8PSF - chains B and G of the 3 polymer chains in the assembly; structure by electron microscopy, 2.80 A resolution.

# Chain B
Molecule: Fatty acid synthase subunit alpha
Source organism: Saccharomyces cerevisiae
Notes: EC 2.3.1.86, 1.1.1.100, 2.3.1.41
Reference sequence: P19097 (FAS2_YEAST); residue numbers follow UniProt; this construct covers 1-1887
Chain sequence (1887 residues; each row starts with the number of its first residue):
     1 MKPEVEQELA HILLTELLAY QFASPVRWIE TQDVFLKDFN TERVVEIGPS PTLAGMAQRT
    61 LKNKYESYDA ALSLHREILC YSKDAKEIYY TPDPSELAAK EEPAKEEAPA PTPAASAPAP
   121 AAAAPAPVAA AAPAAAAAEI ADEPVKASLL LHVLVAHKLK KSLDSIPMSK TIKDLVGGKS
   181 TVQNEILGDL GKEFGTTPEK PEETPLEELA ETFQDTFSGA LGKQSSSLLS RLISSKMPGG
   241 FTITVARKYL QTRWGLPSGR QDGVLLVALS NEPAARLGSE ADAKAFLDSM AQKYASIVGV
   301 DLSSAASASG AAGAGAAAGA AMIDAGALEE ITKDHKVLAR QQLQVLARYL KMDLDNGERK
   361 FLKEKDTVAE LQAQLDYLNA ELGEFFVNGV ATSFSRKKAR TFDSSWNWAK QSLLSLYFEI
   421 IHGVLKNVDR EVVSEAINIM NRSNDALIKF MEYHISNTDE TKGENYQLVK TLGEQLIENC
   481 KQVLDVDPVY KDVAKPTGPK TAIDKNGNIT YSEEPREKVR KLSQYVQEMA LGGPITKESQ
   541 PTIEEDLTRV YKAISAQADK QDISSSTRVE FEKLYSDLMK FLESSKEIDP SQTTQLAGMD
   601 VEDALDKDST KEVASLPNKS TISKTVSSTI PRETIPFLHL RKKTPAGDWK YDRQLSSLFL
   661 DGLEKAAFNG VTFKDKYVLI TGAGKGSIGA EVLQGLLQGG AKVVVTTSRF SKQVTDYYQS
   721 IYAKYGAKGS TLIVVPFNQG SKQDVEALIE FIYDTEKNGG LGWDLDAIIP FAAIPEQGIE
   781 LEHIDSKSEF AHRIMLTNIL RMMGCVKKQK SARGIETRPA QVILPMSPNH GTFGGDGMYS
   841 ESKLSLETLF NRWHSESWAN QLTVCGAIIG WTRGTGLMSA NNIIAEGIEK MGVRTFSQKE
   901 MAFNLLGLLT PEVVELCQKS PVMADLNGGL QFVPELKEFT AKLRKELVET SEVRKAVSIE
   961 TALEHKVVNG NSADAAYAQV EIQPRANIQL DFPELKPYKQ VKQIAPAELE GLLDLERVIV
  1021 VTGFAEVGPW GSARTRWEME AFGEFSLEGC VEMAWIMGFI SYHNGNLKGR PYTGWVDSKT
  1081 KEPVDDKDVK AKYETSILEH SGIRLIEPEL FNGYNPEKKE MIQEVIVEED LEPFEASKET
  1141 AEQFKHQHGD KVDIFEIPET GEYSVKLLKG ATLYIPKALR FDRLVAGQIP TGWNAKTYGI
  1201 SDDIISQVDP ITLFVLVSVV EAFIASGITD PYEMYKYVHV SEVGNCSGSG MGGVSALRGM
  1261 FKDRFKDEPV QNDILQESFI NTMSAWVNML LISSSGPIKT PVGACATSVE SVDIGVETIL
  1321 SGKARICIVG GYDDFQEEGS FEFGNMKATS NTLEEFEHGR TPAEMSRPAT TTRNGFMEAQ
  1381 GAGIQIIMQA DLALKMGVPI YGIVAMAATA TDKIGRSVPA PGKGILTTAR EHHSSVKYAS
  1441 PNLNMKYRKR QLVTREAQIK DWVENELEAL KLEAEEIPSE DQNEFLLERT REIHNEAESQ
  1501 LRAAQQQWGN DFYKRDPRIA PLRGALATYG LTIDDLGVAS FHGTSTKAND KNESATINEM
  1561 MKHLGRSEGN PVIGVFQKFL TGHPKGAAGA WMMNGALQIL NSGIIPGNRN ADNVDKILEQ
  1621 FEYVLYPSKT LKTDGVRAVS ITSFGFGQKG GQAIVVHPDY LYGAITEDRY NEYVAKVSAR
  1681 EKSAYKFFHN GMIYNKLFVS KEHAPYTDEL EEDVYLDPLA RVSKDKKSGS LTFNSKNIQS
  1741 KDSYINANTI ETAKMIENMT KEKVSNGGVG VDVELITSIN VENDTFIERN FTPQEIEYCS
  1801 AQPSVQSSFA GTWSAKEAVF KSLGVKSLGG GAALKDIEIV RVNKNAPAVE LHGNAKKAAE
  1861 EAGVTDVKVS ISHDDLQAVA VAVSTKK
Disordered / not traced: 1-139, 303-1887
Swiss-Prot annotation at these positions:
  - active site (For beta-ketoacyl synthase activity): C1305, H1542, H1583
  - binding site (acetyl-CoA): D1772 to E1774, Y1798, S1808, E1817 to S1827, R1841 to K1844, I1871 to H1873
  - binding site (Mg(2+)): D1772, V1773, E1774, S1872, H1873
  - modified residue: S50 (Phosphoserine), S180 (O-(pantetheine 4'-phosphoryl)serine), S523 (Phosphoserine), S958 (Phosphoserine), S1440 (Phosphoserine)
  - cross-link: K37 (Glycyl lysine isopeptide (Lys-Gly) (interchain with G-Cter in ubiquitin))
  - mutagenesis: G1250 (G1250S: Cerulenin-resistance), V1769 (V1769D: Does not affect oligomerization; when associated with S-1771 and L-1773 or S-1771; L-1773; S-1879 and E-1881), G1770 (G1770D: Loss of transferase activity), V1771 (V1771S: Does not affect oligomerization but lacks transferase activity; when associated with D-1769 and L-1773 or D-1769; L-1773; S-1879 and E-1881), D1772 (D1772S: Loss of transferase activity; when associated with S-1774), V1773 (V1773L: Does not affect oligomerization but lacks transferase activity; when associated with D-1769 and S-1771 or D-1769; S-1771; S-1879 and E-1881), E1774 (E1774S: Loss of transferase activity; when associated with S-1772), R1841 (R1841A: Loss off transferase activity), V1879 (V1879S: Does not affect oligomerization but lacks transferase activity; when associated with D-1769; S-1771; L-1773 and E-1881), V1881 (V1881E: Does not affect oligomerization but lacks transferase activity; when associated with D-1769; S-1771; L-1773 and S-1879)
Glycans and other covalent adducts: 4'-phosphopantetheine (PNS) linked to S180

# Chain G
Molecule: Fatty acid synthase subunit beta
Source organism: Saccharomyces cerevisiae
Notes: EC 2.3.1.86, 4.2.1.59, 1.3.1.9, 2.3.1.38, 2.3.1.39, 3.1.2.14
Reference sequence: P07149 (FAS1_YEAST); numbering as in UniProt (aligned over 1-2051)
Chain sequence (2051 residues; numbered 1 to 2051; the number before each row is that of its first residue):
     1 MDAYSTRPLT LSHGSLEHVL LVPTASFFIA SQLQEQFNKI LPEPTEGFAA DDEPTTPAEL
    61 VGKFLGYVSS LVEPSKVGQF DQVLNLCLTE FENCYLEGND IHALAAKLLQ ENDTTLVKTK
   121 ELIKNYITAR IMAKRPFDKK SNSALFRAVG EGNAQLVAIF GGQGNTDDYF EELRDLYQTY
   181 HVLVGDLIKF SAETLSELIR TTLDAEKVFT QGLNILEWLE NPSNTPDKDY LLSIPISCPL
   241 IGVIQLAHYV VTAKLLGFTP GELRSYLKGA TGHSQGLVTA VAIAETDSWE SFFVSVRKAI
   301 TVLFFIGVRC YEAYPNTSLP PSILEDSLEN NEGVPSPMLS ISNLTQEQVQ DYVNKTNSHL
   361 PAGKQVEISL VNGAKNLVVS GPPQSLYGLN LTLRKAKAPS GLDQSRIPFS ERKLKFSNRF
   421 LPVASPFHSH LLVPASDLIN KDLVKNNVSF NAKDIQIPVY DTFDGSDLRV LSGSISERIV
   481 DCIIRLPVKW ETTTQFKATH ILDFGPGGAS GLGVLTHRNK DGTGVRVIVA GTLDINPDDD
   541 YGFKQEIFDV TSNGLKKNPN WLEEYHPKLI KNKSGKIFVE TKFSKLIGRP PLLVPGMTPC
   601 TVSPDFVAAT TNAGYTIELA GGGYFSAAGM TAAIDSVVSQ IEKGSTFGIN LIYVNPFMLQ
   661 WGIPLIKELR SKGYPIQFLT IGAGVPSLEV ASEYIETLGL KYLGLKPGSI DAISQVINIA
   721 KAHPNFPIAL QWTGGRGGGH HSFEDAHTPM LQMYSKIRRH PNIMLIFGSG FGSADDTYPY
   781 LTGEWSTKFD YPPMPFDGFL FGSRVMIAKE VKTSPDAKKC IAACTGVPDD KWEQTYKKPT
   841 GGIVTVRSEM GEPIHKIATR GVMLWKEFDE TIFNLPKNKL VPTLEAKRDY IISRLNADFQ
   901 KPWFATVNGQ ARDLATMTYE EVAKRLVELM FIRSTNSWFD VTWRTFTGDF LRRVEERFTK
   961 SKTLSLIQSY SLLDKPDEAI EKVFNAYPAA REQFLNAQDI DHFLSMCQNP MQKPVPFVPV
  1021 LDRRFEIFFK KDSLWQSEHL EAVVDQDVQR TCILHGPVAA QFTKVIDEPI KSIMDGIHDG
  1081 HIKKLLHQYY GDDESKIPAV EYFGGESPVD VQSQVDSSSV SEDSAVFKAT SSTDEESWFK
  1141 ALAGSEINWR HASFLCSFIT QDKMFVSNPI RKVFKPSQGM VVEISNGNTS SKTVVTLSEP
  1201 VQGELKPTVI LKLLKENIIQ MEMIENRTMD GKPVSLPLLY NFNPDNGFAP ISEVMEDRNQ
  1261 RIKEMYWKLW IDEPFNLDFD PRDVIKGKDF EITAKEVYDF THAVGNNCED FVSRPDRTML
  1321 APMDFAIVVG WRAIIKAIFP NTVDGDLLKL VHLSNGYKMI PGAKPLQVGD VVSTTAVIES
  1381 VVNQPTGKIV DVVGTLSRNG KPVMEVTSSF FYRGNYTDFE NTFQKTVEPV YQMHIKTSKD
  1441 IAVLRSKEWF QLDDEDFDLL NKTLTFETET EVTFKNANIF SSVKCFGPIK VELPTKETVE
  1501 IGIVDYEAGA SHGNPVVDFL KRNGSTLEQK VNLENPIPIA VLDSYTPSTN EPYARVSGDL
  1561 NPIHVSRHFA SYANLPGTIT HGMFSSASVR ALIENWAADS VSSRVRGYTC QFVDMVLPNT
  1621 ALKTSIQHVG MINGRKLIKF ETRNEDDVVV LTGEAEIEQP VTTFVFTGQG SQEQGMGMDL
  1681 YKTSKAAQDV WNRADNHFKD TYGFSILDIV INNPVNLTIH FGGEKGKRIR ENYSAMIFET
  1741 IVDGKLKTEK IFKEINEHST SYTFRSEKGL LSATQFTQPA LTLMEKAAFE DLKSKGLIPA
  1801 DATFAGHSLG EYAALASLAD VMSIESLVEV VFYRGMTMQV AVPRDELGRS NYGMIAINPG
  1861 RVAASFSQEA LQYVVERVGK RTGWLVEIVN YNVENQQYVA AGDLRALDTV TNVLNFIKLQ
  1921 KIDIIELQKS LSLEEVEGHL FEIIDEASKK SAVKPRPLKL ERGFACIPLV GISVPFHSTY
  1981 LMNGVKPFKS FLKKNIIKEN VKVARLAGKY IPNLTAKPFQ VTKEYFQDVY DLTGSEPIKE
  2041 IIDNWEKYEQ S
Disordered / not traced: 1-4, 1110-1121, 2051
Swiss-Prot annotation at these positions:
  - active site: S274 (For acetyltransferase activity), S1808 (For malonyltransferase activity)
  - modified residue: M1 (N-acetylmethionine), T733 (Phosphothreonine), S1121 (Phosphoserine)
  - cross-link: K1364 (Glycyl lysine isopeptide (Lys-Gly) (interchain with G-Cter in ubiquitin))
Ligand contacts:
  - FMN (flavin mononucleotide): P595, G596, M597, T598, C600, N650, I652, G682, A683, K706, T733, R736, G737, G738, G739, S769, G770, F771, L800, F801, G802, S803, M806, L1054, H1055, G1056, A1059
  - 4'-phosphopantetheine (PNS): Q163, G164, N165, H273, S274, M338, L370, N372, V378, R419, L421, F427, H428, S510, G511, L515

# Chain B / chain G interface
Residue-residue contacts - 11 pairs, chain B then chain G:
  G178(B) - R419(G)
  G178(B) - F420(G)
  S180(B) - R419(G)  hydrogen bond
  S180(B) - S510(G)  hydrogen bond (backbone-side chain)
  T181(B) - S510(G)
  T196(B) - N718(G)
  E199(B) - I710(G)
  E203(B) - S400(G)  hydrogen bond (backbone-side chain)
  S230(B) - A49(G)
  R231(B) - A49(G)
  S234(B) - A50(G)
Interface residues without a listed pair, chain B (11 interface residues in all): G177, K179
Interface residues without a listed pair, chain G (13 interface residues in all): E46, D167, P422, S714, K721

# Summary
The interface between chain B and chain G involves 11 residues on one side and 13 on the other; the contacts
include 3 hydrogen bonds. Polar contacts include S180(B)-R419(G), S180(B)-S510(G) and E203(B)-S400(G). Chain G
binds 4'-phosphopantetheine and flavin mononucleotide. Covalently linked 4'-phosphopantetheine: at S180(B).
Here chain B is Fatty acid synthase subunit alpha and chain G is Fatty acid synthase subunit beta, both from
Saccharomyces cerevisiae. Entry 8PSF (Asymmetric unit of the yeast fatty acid synthase in non-rotated state
with ACP at the acetyl ...) was determined by electron microscopy, deposited together with 8PRV, 8PRW, 8PS1,
8PS2, 8PS8, 8PS9 and 7 further entries.
